8YYM - chains P and Q of the 104 polymer chains in the assembly; structure by electron microscopy, 3.30 A resolution.

# Chain P (and Q)
Name: Myeloid differentiation primary response protein MyD88
From: Homo sapiens
Notes: chain Q of this document is another copy of the same molecule, construct and numbering; everything in this record applies to it too
UniProtKB: Q99836 (MYD88_HUMAN); residues 153-296 here = UniProt positions 153-296
Amino-acid sequence (144 residues; row label = number of the first residue in the row):
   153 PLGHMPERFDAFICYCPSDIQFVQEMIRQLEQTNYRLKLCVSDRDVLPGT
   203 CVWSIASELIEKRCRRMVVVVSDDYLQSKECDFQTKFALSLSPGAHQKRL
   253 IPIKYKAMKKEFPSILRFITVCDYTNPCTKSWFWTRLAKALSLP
Not modelled in the structure: 153-158, 246-248
Swiss-Prot annotation at these positions:
  - modified residue: Ser-244 (Phosphoserine)
  - natural variant: Met-178 (M178I: Found in hematological malignancies; uncertain significance), Arg-196 (R196C: In IMD68), Val-204 (V204F: Found in hematological malignancies; uncertain significance), Trp-205 (W205R: Found in hematological malignancies; uncertain significance), Ser-206 (S206C: Found in hematological malignancies; uncertain significance), Ile-207 (I207T: Found in hematological malignancies; uncertain significance), Ser-209 (S209R: Found in hematological malignancies; uncertain significance), Met-219 (M219T: Found in hematological malignancies; uncertain significance), Ser-230 (S230N: Found in hematological malignancies; uncertain significance), Leu-252 (L252P: In WM1; uncertain significance), Thr-281 (T281P: Found in hematological malignancies; uncertain significance)
  - mutagenesis: Ile-179 (I179N: In Pococurante (Poc); abolished MYD88-dependent sensing of most Toll-like receptor (TLR) ligands), Arg-196 (R196A: Reduced interaction with TIRAP, and strongly reduced activity. Strongly reduced interaction with TIRAP; when associated with A-288), Asp-197 (D197A: Slightly reduced activity), Cys-203 (C203S: Abolished interaction with E.coli TcpC without affecting ability to promote Toll-like receptor (TLR)-mediated cytokine production; when associated with S-280), Arg-217 (R217A: Strongly reduced activity), Cys-280 (C280S: Abolished interaction with E.coli TcpC without affecting ability to promote Toll-like receptor (TLR)-mediated cytokine production; when associated with S-203), Lys-282 (K282A: Slightly reduced activity), Arg-288 (R288A: Slightly reduced activity, and reduced interaction with TIRAP. Strongly reduced interaction with TIRAP; when associated with A-196)
From the paper describing this entry:
  - self-association interface (contacts with another copy of this molecule); pairs are residue here / residue on that copy: Ser-242/Trp-205, Phe-239, Ser-242
  - mutagenesis - R196A, R196C, V198A, K238A, L241A, I267A, R269A, F270A, W284A: increased signaling
  - disease-associated variants - L252P: increased signaling (citing earlier work)
  - mutagenesis - P200A, K238A: decreased signaling
  - mutagenesis - N186A, Y187A, R188A: unchanged signaling

# Interface between chain P and chain Q
Pairs across the interface (17):
  Asp-195(P) with Trp-284(Q)
  Arg-196(P) with Trp-284(Q)
  Val-198(P) with Arg-288(Q), hydrogen bond (backbone-side chain)
  Leu-199(P) with Thr-272(Q)
  Pro-200(P) with Thr-272(Q); Cys-274(Q), hydrophobic; Arg-288(Q)
  Gly-201(P) with Lys-250(Q); Leu-252(Q); Ile-271(Q); Thr-272(Q), hydrogen bond (backbone-side chain)
  Thr-202(P) with Phe-270(Q); Ile-271(Q); Thr-272(Q), hydrogen bond (backbone-side chain)
  Cys-203(P) with Phe-270(Q)
  Val-204(P) with Phe-270(Q)
  Trp-205(P) with Phe-270(Q), hydrophobic
Other interface residues (no listed pair), chain P (11 interface residues in all): Gln-176
Other interface residues (no listed pair), chain Q (12 interface residues in all): Arg-269, Val-273, Cys-280, Lys-291

# Overview
Chain P and chain Q form an interface of 11 and 12 residues respectively; the contacts include 3 hydrogen
bonds. Polar pairs include Val-198(P)/Arg-288(Q), Gly-201(P)/Thr-272(Q) and Thr-202(P)/Thr-272(Q). From the
paper: R196A, R196C and V198A of chain P, among others, increase signaling; a self-association interface
involving Phe-239(P) and Ser-242(P); 14 substitutions were tested in all.
Both chains are Myeloid differentiation primary response protein MyD88 (Homo sapiens). Entry 8YYM (Cryo-EM
structure of cylindrical fiber of MyD88 TIR) was determined by electron microscopy together with 8W8M from the
same study.
